Entry 4AQY (X-ray diffraction, 3.50 A resolution); this record covers chains A and I of the 23 polymer chains in the assembly.

# Chain A
Molecule: 16S ribosomal RNA
Organism: Thermus thermophilus
Sequence (1522 nucleotides; each row starts with the number of its first residue; note: 44 numbers in that range are skipped by the numbering (no residue carries them; nothing is unmodelled there); a row labelled like 189A-189L holds insertion residues (189A, then the next letters in order); numbering starts at 0):
     0 UUUGUUGGAG AGUUUGAUCC UGGCUCAGGG UGAACGCUGG CGGCGUGCCU AAGACAUGCA
    60 AGUCGUGCGG GCCG
    76 CGGGGUUUU
    88 ACUCCG
    96 UGGUCAGCGG CGGACGGGUG AGUAACGCGU GGGU
  129A G
   130 ACCUACCCGG AAGAGGGGGA CAACCCGGGG AAACUCGGGC UAAUCCCCCA UGUGGACCCG
189A-189L CCCCUUGGGGUG
   190 UGUCCAAAGG GCUUU
   216 GCCCGCUUCC GGAUGGGCCC GCGUCCCAUC AGCUAGUUGG UGGGGUAAUG GCCCACCAAG
   276 GCGACGACGG GUAGCCGGUC UGAGAGGAUG GCCGGCCACA GGGGCACUGA GACACGGGCC
   336 CCACUCCUAC GGGAGGCAGC AGUUAGGAAU CUUCCGCAAU GGGCGCAAGC CUGACGGAGC
   396 GACGCCGCUU GGAGGAAGAA GCCCUUCGGG GUGUAAACUC CUGA
   441 ACCCGGGACG AAACCCCC
   460 GA
   470 CGAGGGGA
   479 CUGACGGUAC CGGGGUAA
   498 UAGCGCCGGC CAACUCCGUG CCAGCAGCCG CGGUAAUACG GAGGGCGCGA GCGUUACCCG
   558 GAUUCACUGG GCGUAAAGGG CGUGUAGGCG GCCUGGGGCG UCCCAUGUGA AAGACCACGG
   618 CUCAACCGUG GGGGAGCGUG GGAUACGCUC AGGCUAGACG GUGGGAGAGG GUGGUGGAAU
   678 UCCCGGAGUA GCGGUGAAAU GCGCAGAUAC CGGGAGGAAC GCCGAUGGCG AAGGCAGCCA
   738 CCUGGUCCAC CCGUGACGCU GAGGCGCGAA AGCGUGGGGA GCAAACCGGA UUAGAUACCC
   798 GGGUAGUCCA CGCCCUAAAC GAUGCGCGCU AGGUCUCUGG GUCU
   848 CCUGGGGGCC GAAGCUAACG CGUUAAGCGC GCCGCCUGGG GAGUACGGCC GCAAGGCUGA
   908 AACUCAAAGG AAUUGACGGG GGCCCGCACA AGCGGUGGAG CAUGUGGUUU AAUUCGAAGC
   968 AACGCGAAGA ACCUUACCAG GCCUUGACAU GCUA
 1001A G
  1002 GGAACCCGGG UGAAAGCCUG GGGUGCCCC
1030A-1030D GCGA
  1031 GGGGAGCCCU AGCACAGGUG CUGCAUGGCC GUCGUCAGCU CGUGCCGUGA GGUGUUGGGU
  1091 UAAGUCCCGC AACGAGCGCA ACCCCCGCCG UUAGUUGCCA GCGGUUCGGC CGGGCACUCU
  1151 AACGGGACUG CCCGCG
  1168 AAAGCGGGAG GAAGGAGGGG ACGACGUCUG GUCAGCAUGG CCCUUACGGC CUGGGCGACA
  1228 CACGUGCUAC AAUGCCCACU ACAAAGCGAU GCCACCCGGC AACGGGGAGC UAAUCGCAAA
  1288 AAGGUGGGCC CAGUUCGGAU UGGGGUCUGC AACCCGACCC CAUGAAGCCG GAAUCGCUAG
  1348 UAAUCGCGGA UCAGCC
 1363A A
  1364 UGCCGCGGUG AAUACGUUCC CGGGCCUUGU ACACACCGCC CGUCACGCCA UGGGAGCGGG
  1424 CUCUACCCGA AGUCGCCGG
1442A-1442B GA
  1443 GCCUA
  1452 C
  1456 GGGCAGGCGC CGAGGGUAGG GCCCGUGACU GGGGCGAAGU CGUAACAAGG UAGCUGUACC
  1516 GGAAGGUGCG GCUGGAUCAC CUCCUUUCU
Unresolved in the structure: 0-4, 1534-1540
Metal / ion sites: Mg2+ site 1: U12, C526, A914; Mg2+ site 2: G15, U920; Mg2+ site 3 near G21 (its only coordinating residue here); Mg2+ site 4 near G22 (its only coordinating residue here); Mg2+ site 5: G46, G394; Mg2+ site 6: C48, G115; Mg2+ site 7 near A53 (its only coordinating residue here); Mg2+ site 8 near A59 (its only coordinating residue here); Mg2+ site 9: G61, U62, G105; Mg2+ site 10: A109, A329, G331; Mg2+ site 11: G115, G117; Mg2+ site 12: A116, G117, G289; 112 more Mg2+ sites not listed; 10 more K+ sites not listed
Ligand contacts:
  - apramycin (AM2), molecule 1: G38, C40, G41, G42, A393, G394, C395, G396, A397, C483, G484, U486, A487
  - apramycin (AM2), molecule 2: U244, C245, C893, G894, G1416, G1417, C1478, C1479, G1480, U1481, G1482
  - apramycin (AM2), molecule 3: G664, A665, G666, G667, G668, U669, C732, A733, G734, C735, C806
  - apramycin (AM2), molecule 4: G818, A819, U820, G854, G855, C856, G867, C868, G869, U871, A872
  - apramycin (AM2), molecule 5: G1405, C1407, A1408, C1409, G1410, G1491, A1492, A1493, G1494, U1495, C1496
Reported in the primary citation:
  - binding site for apramycin: A1408, G1491, A1493, G1494, U1495
  - mutagenesis - A1408G, G1491A, G1491C, G1491U: increased growth in response to apramycin

# Chain I
Protein: 30S ribosomal protein S9
Organism: Thermus thermophilus
Sequence (128 residues; numbered 1 to 128; the number before each row is that of its first residue):
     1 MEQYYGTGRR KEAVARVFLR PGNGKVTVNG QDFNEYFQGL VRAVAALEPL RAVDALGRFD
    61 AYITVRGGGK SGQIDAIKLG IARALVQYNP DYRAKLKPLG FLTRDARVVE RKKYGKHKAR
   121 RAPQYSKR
Unresolved in the structure: 1

# How chain A and chain I interact
Pairs across the interface (119; chain A residue first):
  G941(A) with Arg121(I), base contact
  G942(A) with Gln124(I), hydrogen bond to the base
  U943(A) with Gln124(I), hydrogen bond to the sugar
  G966(A) with Lys127(I), hydrogen bond to the sugar; Arg128(I), hydrogen bond to the base
  C967(A) with Arg128(I), hydrogen bond to the sugar
  A968(A) with Arg128(I), salt bridge to the phosphate
  C970(A) with Ser126(I), hydrogen bond to the base
  C1116(A) with Val108(I), sugar contact
  G1117(A) with Arg104(I), hydrogen bond to the phosphate
  C1118(A) with Arg9(I), salt bridge to the phosphate; Arg83(I), hydrogen bond to the phosphate; Arg104(I), salt bridge to the phosphate
  C1119(A) with Arg9(I), salt bridge to the phosphate; Arg83(I), salt bridge to the phosphate
  C1128(A) with Arg16(I), sugar contact; Arg66(I), salt bridge to the phosphate
  C1129(A) with Phe18(I), phosphate contact; Tyr62(I), hydrogen bond to the phosphate
  A1130(A) with Gln3(I), phosphate contact; Phe18(I), sugar contact; Arg20(I), salt bridge to the phosphate; Tyr62(I), phosphate contact
  G1131(A) with Gln3(I), phosphate contact; Arg20(I), salt bridge to the phosphate
  C1147(A) with Tyr5(I), hydrogen bond to the sugar; Arg16(I), hydrogen bond to the base
  U1148(A) with Thr7(I), hydrogen bond to the phosphate; Arg9(I), phosphate contact; Val14(I), sugar contact; Arg66(I), sugar contact
  C1149(A) with Arg9(I), salt bridge to the phosphate; Val14(I), phosphate contact
  G1177(A) with Lys97(I), salt bridge to the phosphate
  G1178(A) with Arg93(I), salt bridge to the phosphate; Lys97(I), salt bridge to the phosphate
  A1179(A) with Arg93(I), salt bridge to the phosphate; Leu102(I), sugar contact; Thr103(I), phosphate contact; Arg104(I), hydrogen bond to the sugar
  A1180(A) with Thr103(I), hydrogen bond to the phosphate
  G1186(A) with Glu110(I), sugar contact; Arg111(I), sugar contact; Lys113(I), hydrogen bond to the phosphate; Arg120(I), salt bridge to the phosphate
  G1187(A) with Arg111(I), hydrogen bond to the sugar; Lys113(I), salt bridge to the phosphate
  A1188(A) with Tyr114(I), hydrogen bond to the phosphate
  G1231(A) with Ser126(I), hydrogen bond to the phosphate
  U1232(A) with Gln124(I), hydrogen bond to the phosphate; Tyr125(I), phosphate contact; Ser126(I), phosphate contact
  G1233(A) with His117(I), salt bridge to the phosphate; Pro123(I), phosphate contact; Gln124(I), hydrogen bond to the phosphate
  A1248(A) with Tyr36(I), sugar contact; Lys70(I), hydrogen bond to the sugar
  C1249(A) with Tyr36(I), hydrogen bond to the sugar; Gly68(I), hydrogen bond to the sugar; Gly69(I), base contact; Lys70(I), hydrogen bond to the sugar; Gln73(I), hydrogen bond to the sugar
  A1250(A) with Glu12(I), hydrogen bond to the sugar; Arg66(I), phosphate contact; Gly67(I), hydrogen bond to the phosphate; Gly68(I), hydrogen bond to the phosphate
  A1251(A) with Glu12(I), sugar contact; Gly67(I), phosphate contact
  G1290(A) with Leu40(I), sugar contact
  G1291(A) with Gln38(I), hydrogen bond to the sugar; Gly39(I), phosphate contact
  U1292(A) with Gln38(I), sugar contact
  C1342(A) with Gln124(I), sugar contact; Tyr125(I), phosphate contact
  G1343(A) with Arg121(I), hydrogen bond to the sugar; Ala122(I), phosphate contact; Tyr125(I), phosphate contact
  C1344(A) with Arg120(I), sugar contact; Ala122(I), phosphate contact
  U1345(A) with Arg120(I), salt bridge to the phosphate
  A1346(A) with Arg120(I), salt bridge to the phosphate
  G1347(A) with Arg10(I), hydrogen bond to the base; Lys11(I), base contact; Arg107(I), hydrogen bond to the base; Val108(I), sugar contact
  U1348(A) with Val109(I), phosphate contact; Glu110(I), hydrogen bond to the phosphate; Arg120(I), phosphate contact
  A1349(A) with Lys118(I), salt bridge to the phosphate; Arg120(I), hydrogen bond to the phosphate; Arg121(I), hydrogen bond to the phosphate
  A1350(A) with Lys118(I), salt bridge to the phosphate; Arg121(I), salt bridge to the phosphate
  U1351(A) with Lys118(I), hydrogen bond to the base
  C1366(A) with His117(I), salt bridge to the phosphate
  C1367(A) with Lys112(I), salt bridge to the phosphate; Tyr114(I), phosphate contact; Gly115(I), hydrogen bond to the phosphate; Lys116(I), phosphate contact
  G1368(A) with Arg111(I), salt bridge to the phosphate; Lys112(I), salt bridge to the phosphate; Lys113(I), phosphate contact; Tyr114(I), hydrogen bond to the phosphate
  C1369(A) with Arg111(I), phosphate contact; Lys112(I), hydrogen bond to the phosphate
  G1370(A) with Glu12(I), phosphate contact; Val109(I), phosphate contact
  G1371(A) with Lys11(I), phosphate contact; Glu12(I), phosphate contact; Gly68(I), sugar contact; Gly69(I), hydrogen bond to the phosphate; Val109(I), phosphate contact
  U1372(A) with Lys11(I), salt bridge to the phosphate; Gly69(I), phosphate contact; Ser71(I), hydrogen bond to the phosphate; Gly72(I), hydrogen bond to the phosphate
  G1373(A) with Lys11(I), hydrogen bond to the base; Arg42(I), salt bridge to the phosphate; Ser71(I), hydrogen bond to the phosphate
Also at the interface, not in a pair above, chain A (57 interface residues in all): G1127, G1184, C1189, A1252
Also at the interface, not in a pair above, chain I (55 interface residues in all): Glu2, Ala106, Ala119

# In short
The interface between chain A and chain I involves 57 residues on one side and 55 on the other; the contacts
include 44 hydrogen bonds and 27 salt bridges. Among the polar pairs are G942(A)-Gln124(I), G966(A)-Arg128(I)
and C970(A)-Ser126(I). The paper reports a binding site for apramycin at A1408(A), G1491(A) and A1493(A) among
others; A1408G, G1491A and G1491C of chain A, among others, increase growth in response to apramycin.
Here chain A is 16S ribosomal RNA and chain I is 30S ribosomal protein S9, both from Thermus thermophilus.
Entry 4AQY (Structure of ribosome-apramycin complexes) was determined by X-ray diffraction.
